1I95 - chains A and J of the 21 polymer chains in the assembly; structure by X-ray diffraction, 4.50 A resolution (low resolution: residue-level contacts below are approximate; hydrogen-bond / salt-bridge calls are withheld).

# Chain A
Molecule: 16S RRNA
Organism: Thermus thermophilus
Sequence (1514 nucleotides; numbered 2 to 1515; the number before each row is that of its first residue):
     2 UGUUGGAGAGUUUGAUCCUGGCUCAGGGUGAACGCUGGCGGCGUGCCUAA
    52 GACAUGCAAGUCGUGCGGGCCGCGGGGUUUUACUCCGUGGUCAGCGGCGG
   102 ACGGGUGAGUAACGCGUGGGUGACCUACCCGGAAGAGGGGGACAACCCGG
   152 GGAAACUCGGGCUAAUCCCCCAUGUGGACCCGCCCCUUGGGGUGUGUCCA
   202 AAGGGCUUUGCCCGCUUCCGGAUGGGCCCGCGUCCCAUCAGCUAGUUGGU
   252 GGGGUAAUGGCCCACCAAGGCGACGACGGGUAGCCGGUCUGAGAGGAUGG
   302 CCGGCCACAGGGGCACUGAGACACGGGCCCCACUCCUACGGGAGGCAGCA
   352 GUUAGGAAUCUUCCGCAAUGGGCGCAAGCCUGACGGAGCGACGCCGCUUG
   402 GAGGAAGAAGCCCUUCGGGGUGUAAACUCCUGAACCCGGGACGAAACCCC
   452 CGACGAGGGGACUGACGGUACCGGGGUAAUAGCGCCGGCCAACUCCGUGC
   502 CAGCAGCCGCGGUAAUACGGAGGGCGCGAGCGUUACCCGGAUUCACUGGG
   552 CGUAAAGGGCGUGUAGGCGGCCUGGGGCGUCCCAUGUGAAAGACCACGGC
   602 UCAACCGUGGGGGAGCGUGGGAUACGCUCAGGCUAGACGGUGGGAGAGGG
   652 UGGUGGAAUUCCCGGAGUAGCGGUGAAAUGCGCAGAUACCGGGAGGAACG
   702 CCGAUGGCGAAGGCAGCCACCUGGUCCACCCGUGACGCUGAGGCGCGAAA
   752 GCGUGGGGAGCAAACCGGAUUAGAUACCCGGGUAGUCCACGCCCUAAACG
   802 AUGCGCGCUAGGUCUCUGGGUCUCCUGGGGGCCGAAGCUAACGCGUUAAG
   852 CGCGCCGCCUGGGGAGUACGGCCGCAAGGCUGAAACUCAAAGGAAUUGAC
   902 GGGGGCCCGCACAAGCGGUGGAGCAUGUGGUUUAAUUCGAAGCAACGCGA
   952 AGAACCUUACCAGGCCUUGACAUGCUAGGGAACCCGGGUGAAAGCCUGGG
  1002 GUGCCCCGCGAGGGGAGCCCUAGCACAGGUGCUGCAUGGCCGUCGUCAGC
  1052 UCGUGCCGUGAGGUGUUGGGUUAAGUCCCGCAACGAGCGCAACCCCCGCC
  1102 GUUAGUUGCCAGCGGUUCGGCCGGGCACUCUAACGGGACUGCCCGCGAAA
  1152 GCGGGAGGAAGGAGGGGACGACGUCUGGUCAGCAUGGCCCUUACGGCCUG
  1202 GGCGACACACGUGCUACAAUGCCCACUACAAAGCGAUGCCACCCGGCAAC
  1252 GGGGAGCUAAUCGCAAAAAGGUGGGCCCAGUUCGGAUUGGGGUCUGCAAC
  1302 CCGACCCCAUGAAGCCGGAAUCGCUAGUAAUCGCGGAUCAGCCAUGCCGC
  1352 GGUGAAUACGUUCCCGGGCCUUGUACACACCGCCCGUCACGCCAUGGGAG
  1402 CGGGCUCUACCCGAAGUCGCCGGGAGCCUACGGGCAGGCGCCGAGGGUAG
  1452 GGCCCGUGACUGGGGCGAAGUCGUAACAAGGUAGCUGUACCGGAAGGUGC
  1502 GGCUGGAUCACCUC
Ion coordination: Mg2+ site 1 near G21 (its only coordinating residue here); Mg2+ site 2 near C93 (its only coordinating residue here); Mg2+ site 3 near G190 (its only coordinating residue here); Mg2+ site 4 near U543 (its only coordinating residue here); Mg2+ site 5 near A555 (its only coordinating residue here); Mg2+ site 6 near A1164 (its only coordinating residue here); Mg2+ site 7 near C1513 (its only coordinating residue here)
Small-molecule neighbours: edeine b (EDE): U772, A773, G774, A775, G903, G1474, U1475, G1482
What the authors report for this chain:
  - conformationally variable residues (loop rearrangement): G693

# Chain J
Name: 30S ribosomal protein S10
Organism: Thermus thermophilus
UniProtKB: P80375 (RS10_THETH); residues 2-105 here correspond to UniProt positions 1-104 (UniProt number = residue number - 1)
Chain sequence (104 residues; row label = number of the first residue in the row):
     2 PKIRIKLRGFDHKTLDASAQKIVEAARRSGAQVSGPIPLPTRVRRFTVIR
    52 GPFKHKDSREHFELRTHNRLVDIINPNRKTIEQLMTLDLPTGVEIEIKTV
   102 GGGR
Unresolved in the structure: 2, 101-105
Small-molecule neighbours: octadecatungstenyl diphosphate (WO2): Ala18, Leu90, Pro91

# Chain A / chain J interface
Pairs across the interface - 12 pairs, chain A then chain J:
  C949(A) - Lys55(J)
  G950(A) - Phe54(J)
  G950(A) - Lys55(J)
  C1041(A) - Gly52(J)
  C1042(A) - Gly52(J)
  A1105(A) - Gly36(J)
  A1105(A) - Ile38(J)
  G1106(A) - Ser35(J)
  G1106(A) - Gly36(J)
  U1132(A) - Leu40(J)
  U1132(A) - Pro41(J)
  A1133(A) - Pro41(J)
Other interface residues (no listed pair), chain A (11 interface residues in all): A952, U1107, C1235
Other interface residues (no listed pair), chain J (14 interface residues in all): Arg5, Pro37, Pro39, Arg45, Thr48, Arg51

# In short
The interface between chain A and chain J involves 11 residues on one side and 14 on the other. Ligands of
chain A: edeine b. Ligands of chain J: octadecatungstenyl diphosphate. The paper reports conformational
variability at G693(A).
Chain A is 16S RRNA and chain J is 30S ribosomal protein S10, both from Thermus thermophilus; the structure,
Crystal structure of the 30S ribosomal subunit from thermus thermophilus in complex with edeine, was
determined by X-ray diffraction (same publication as 1I94, 1I96 and 1I97).
